PDB entry 2AGX | X-ray diffraction, 2.20 A resolution | chains H and A of the 4 polymer chains in the assembly

[Chain H]
Name: Aromatic amine dehydrogenase
Source organism: Alcaligenes faecalis
Notes: EC 1.4.99.4
UniProtKB: P84887 (AAUA_ALCFA); residues 48-182 here = UniProt positions 48-182
Sequence (135 residues; row label = number of the first residue in the row):
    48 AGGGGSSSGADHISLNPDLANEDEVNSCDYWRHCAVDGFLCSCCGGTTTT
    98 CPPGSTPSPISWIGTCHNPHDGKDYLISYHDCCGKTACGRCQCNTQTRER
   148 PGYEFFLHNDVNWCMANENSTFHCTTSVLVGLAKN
Unresolved in the structure: 48-58, 180-182
Modified positions: Trp109 (2-amino-3-(6,7-dioxo-6,7-dihydro-1H-indol-3-yl)-propionic acid; TRQ)
Cystine bridges: Cys75-Cys140, Cys81-Cys113, Cys88-Cys171, Cys90-Cys138, Cys91-Cys135, Cys98-Cys129, Cys130-Cys161
Glycans and other covalent adducts: covalent link Trp109-Trp160
Residues lining bound ligands: 2-(1H-indol-3-yl)ethanimine (TSH): Asp84, Trp109, Asp128, Asn156, Asp157, Val158, Asn159, Trp160, Phe169, Thr172

[Chain A]
Name: Aromatic amine dehydrogenase
Source organism: Alcaligenes faecalis
Notes: EC 1.4.99.4
UniProtKB: P84888 (AAUB_ALCFA); residues 73-432 here correspond to UniProt positions 30-389 (UniProt number = residue number - 43)
Sequence (361 residues; numbered 73 to 433; the number before each row is that of its first residue):
    73 REVLTGGHSVSAPQENRIYVMDSVFMHLTESRVHVYDYTNGKFLGMVPTA
   123 FNGHVQVSNDGKKIYTMTTYHERITRGKRSDVVEVWDADKLTFEKEISLP
   173 PKRVQGLNYDGLFRQTTDGKFIVLQNASPATSIGIVDVAKGDYVEDVTAA
   223 AGCWSVIPQPNRPRSFMTICGDGGLLTINLGEDGKVASQSRSKQMFSVKD
   273 DPIFIAPALDKDKAHFVSYYGNVYSADFSGDEVKVDGPWSLLNDEDKAKN
   323 WVPGGYNLVGLHRASGRMYVFMHPDGKEGTHKFPAAEIWVMDTKTKQRVA
   373 RIPGRDALSMTIDQQRNLMLTLDGGNVNVYDISQPEPKLLRTIEGAAEAS
   423 LQVQFHPVGGT
Unresolved in the structure: 432-433
Cystine bridges: Cys225-Cys242
Residues lining bound ligands: 2-(1H-indol-3-yl)ethanimine (TSH): Phe97, Leu100, Phe123, Asn124, Gln177, Gly178, Leu179

[Interface between chain H and chain A]
Contacting residue pairs - 67 pairs, chain H then chain A:
  Phe86(H) - Phe97(A)  hydrophobic
  Phe86(H) - Met98(A)  hydrophobic
  Ile107(H) - Pro201(A)  hydrophobic
  Gly131(H) - Thr147(A)
  Thr133(H) - Thr101(A)
  Thr133(H) - Thr147(A)
  Ala134(H) - Phe97(A)
  Ala134(H) - Met98(A)
  Gly136(H) - Met98(A)
  Gln139(H) - Phe97(A)
  Asn141(H) - Tyr328(A)  hydrogen bond
  Gln143(H) - Glu350(A)
  Gln143(H) - Gly351(A)
  Gln143(H) - His353(A)
  Gln143(H) - Lys354(A)
  Thr144(H) - Glu350(A)
  Thr144(H) - Gly351(A)
  Arg145(H) - Glu350(A)  hydrogen bond (backbone-side chain)
  Glu146(H) - Tyr291(A)  hydrogen bond (backbone-side chain)
  Glu146(H) - His353(A)  salt bridge
  Glu146(H) - Lys354(A)  salt bridge
  Arg147(H) - Pro274(A)
  Arg147(H) - Tyr291(A)
  Arg147(H) - Glu350(A)  salt bridge
  Pro148(H) - Ile275(A)
  Pro148(H) - Ile277(A)  hydrophobic
  Pro148(H) - Tyr291(A)
  Gly149(H) - Trp226(A)
  Tyr150(H) - Trp226(A)
  Tyr150(H) - Ile241(A)  hydrophobic
  Tyr150(H) - Gly243(A)
  Tyr150(H) - Phe268(A)
  Tyr150(H) - Pro274(A)
  Tyr150(H) - Ile275(A)  hydrogen bond (side chain-backbone)
  Tyr150(H) - Ile277(A)  hydrophobic
  Glu151(H) - Val270(A)
  Phe152(H) - Ala199(A)  hydrophobic
  Phe152(H) - Pro201(A)
  Phe152(H) - Trp226(A)  hydrophobic
  Asn156(H) - Lys354(A)
  Asp157(H) - Gly178(A)
  Asp157(H) - Leu179(A)  hydrogen bond (backbone-backbone)
  Asp157(H) - Tyr181(A)  hydrogen bond
  Asp157(H) - Tyr328(A)
  Asp157(H) - Lys354(A)  salt bridge
  Val158(H) - Gln177(A)
  Val158(H) - Gly178(A)
  Val158(H) - Trp226(A)  hydrophobic
  Asn159(H) - Phe123(A)
  Asn159(H) - Gln177(A)  hydrogen bond (backbone-backbone)
  Trp160(H) - Pro201(A)  hydrophobic
  Met162(H) - Arg151(A)  hydrogen bond (backbone-side chain)
  Met162(H) - Gln177(A)
  Met162(H) - Ala199(A)  hydrophobic
  Met162(H) - Pro201(A)  hydrophobic
  Ala163(H) - Ser200(A)
  Asn166(H) - His143(A)  hydrogen bond
  Asn166(H) - Ile146(A)  hydrogen bond (side chain-backbone)
  Asn166(H) - Thr147(A)  hydrogen bond (side chain-backbone)
  Asn166(H) - Arg148(A)
  Ser167(H) - Phe123(A)
  Ser167(H) - His143(A)
  Ser167(H) - Arg151(A)
  Ser167(H) - Gln177(A)  hydrogen bond
  Thr168(H) - Ile146(A)  hydrogen bond (side chain-backbone)
  Phe169(H) - Phe97(A)  hydrophobic
  Phe169(H) - Phe123(A)
Interface residues without a listed pair, chain H (35 interface residues in all): Asp84, Gly85, Lys132, Phe153, His155, Glu165
Interface residues without a listed pair, chain A (37 interface residues in all): Thr141, Val176, Thr203, Gly224, Cys242, Lys271, Tyr292

[Overview]
35 residues of chain H and 37 residues of chain A are in contact, with 13 hydrogen bonds and 4 salt bridges.
Polar contacts include Glu146(H)-His353(A), Glu146(H)-Lys354(A) and Arg147(H)-Glu350(A).
2-(1H-indol-3-yl)ethanimine is bound between chain H and chain A.
Chain H is Aromatic amine dehydrogenase and chain A is Aromatic amine dehydrogenase, both from Alcaligenes
faecalis; the structure, Crystal structure of the Schiff base intermediate in the reductive half-reaction of
aromatic amine dehydrogenase (AADH) ..., was determined by X-ray diffraction together with 2AGL, 2AGW, 2AGY,
2AGZ, 2AH0 and 2AH1 from the same study.
